PDB entry 7QG5 | X-ray diffraction, 2.30 A resolution | chain A

# Chain A
Molecule: Interleukin-1 receptor-associated kinase 4
Organism: Homo sapiens
Notes: EC 2.7.11.1
UniProtKB: Q9NWZ3 (IRAK4_HUMAN), isoform Q9NWZ3-2; residues 154-460 here correspond to UniProt positions 30-336 (UniProt number = residue number - 124)
Amino-acid sequence (308 residues; numbered 153 to 460; the number before each row is that of its first residue):
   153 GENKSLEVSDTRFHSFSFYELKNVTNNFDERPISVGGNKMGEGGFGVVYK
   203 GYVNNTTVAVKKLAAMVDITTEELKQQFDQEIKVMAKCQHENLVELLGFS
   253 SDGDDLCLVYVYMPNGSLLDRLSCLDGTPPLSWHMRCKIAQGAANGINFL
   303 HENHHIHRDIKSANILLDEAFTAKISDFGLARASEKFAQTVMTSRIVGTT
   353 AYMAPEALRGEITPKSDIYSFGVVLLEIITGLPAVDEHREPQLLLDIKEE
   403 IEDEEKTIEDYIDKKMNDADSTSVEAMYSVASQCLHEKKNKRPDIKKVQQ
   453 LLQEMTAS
Unresolved in the structure: 153-164, 186-189, 216-223, 253-258, 336-341, 459-460
Modified residues: Thr345 (phosphothreonine; TPO); Ser346 (phosphoserine; SEP)
Sequence notes: expression tag (153)
Small-molecule neighbours: B7R (4-[(1-methylcyclopropyl)amino]-2-[[1-(1-methylpiperidin-4-yl)pyrazol-4-yl]amino]-6-pyrimidin-5-yl-pyrido[4,3-d]pyrimidin-5-one): Met192, Gly193, Glu194, Val200, Ala211, Lys213, Glu233, Val246, Tyr262, Val263, Tyr264, Met265, Pro266, Asn267, Gly268, Ser269, Asp272, Arg273, Asp278, Thr280, Leu318, Ser328, Asp329

# Summary
Ligands of chain A: compound B7R.
Chain A is Interleukin-1 receptor-associated kinase 4 (Homo sapiens); the structure, IRAK4 in complex with
inhibitor, was determined by X-ray diffraction, deposited together with 7QG1, 7QG2 and 7QG3.
